PDB entry 3FM7 | X-ray diffraction, 3.50 A resolution | chains E and F of the 6 polymer chains in the assembly

[Chain E (and F)]
Molecule: Dynein light chain 1, cytoplasmic
From: Drosophila melanogaster
Notes: chain F of this document is another copy of the same molecule, construct and numbering; everything in this record applies to it too
UniProt: Q24117 (DYL1_DROME); residue numbers follow UniProt; this construct covers 1-89
Amino-acid sequence (89 residues; each row starts with the number of its first residue):
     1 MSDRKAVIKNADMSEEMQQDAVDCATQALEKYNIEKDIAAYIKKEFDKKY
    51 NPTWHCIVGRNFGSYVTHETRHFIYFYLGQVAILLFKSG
Unresolved in the structure: 1-4

[Interface between chain E and chain F]
Pairs across the interface (50):
  E35(E) - N61(F)  hydrogen bond
  E35(E) - G63(F)
  A39(E) - S64(F)
  A39(E) - Y65(F)
  A40(E) - Y65(F)  hydrophobic
  K43(E) - Y65(F)
  K43(E) - T67(F)  hydrogen bond
  K44(E) - Y65(F)
  H55(E) - Y65(F)
  H55(E) - T67(F)
  H55(E) - F86(F)
  H55(E) - S88(F)
  C56(E) - S64(F)
  C56(E) - Y65(F)  hydrogen bond (backbone-backbone)
  I57(E) - I57(F)  hydrophobic
  I57(E) - F62(F)  hydrophobic
  I57(E) - G63(F)
  I57(E) - S64(F)
  V58(E) - F62(F)
  V58(E) - G63(F)  hydrogen bond (backbone-backbone)
  G59(E) - N61(F)
  G59(E) - F62(F)
  R60(E) - N61(F)  hydrogen bond (backbone-backbone)
  N61(E) - E35(F)
  N61(E) - G59(F)
  N61(E) - R60(F)  hydrogen bond (backbone-backbone)
  N61(E) - N61(F)  hydrogen bond (backbone-backbone)
  F62(E) - E35(F)
  F62(E) - I57(F)  hydrophobic
  F62(E) - V58(F)
  F62(E) - G59(F)
  F62(E) - N61(F)
  F62(E) - F62(F)  hydrophobic
  G63(E) - I57(F)
  G63(E) - V58(F)  hydrogen bond (backbone-backbone)
  S64(E) - C56(F)
  Y65(E) - A39(F)
  Y65(E) - A40(F)  hydrophobic
  Y65(E) - K43(F)
  Y65(E) - K44(F)
  Y65(E) - H55(F)
  Y65(E) - C56(F)  hydrogen bond (backbone-backbone)
  V66(E) - H55(F)
  T67(E) - K43(F)  hydrogen bond
  T67(E) - T53(F)
  T67(E) - H55(F)  hydrogen bond (backbone-side chain)
  F86(E) - H55(F)
  S88(E) - H55(F)  hydrogen bond
  S88(E) - S88(F)  hydrogen bond (backbone-side chain)
  G89(E) - G89(F)
Also at the interface, not in a pair above, chain E (23 interface residues in all): K36, T53
Also at the interface, not in a pair above, chain F (23 interface residues in all): K36, V66

[Overview]
The chain E/chain F interface involves 23 residues from each chain; the contacts include 13 hydrogen bonds.
Polar pairs include E35(E)-N61(F), K43(E)-T67(F) and T67(E)-H55(F).
Both chains are Dynein light chain 1, cytoplasmic (Drosophila melanogaster). Entry 3FM7 (Quaternary Structure
of Drosophila melanogaster IC/Tctex-1/LC8; Allosteric Interactions of Dynein Light Chains with Dynein
Intermediate Chain) was determined by X-ray diffraction, deposited together with 3GLW.
